6D84 - chains B and M of the 16 polymer chains in the assembly; structure by electron microscopy, 6.72 A resolution (low resolution: residue-level contacts below are approximate; hydrogen-bond / salt-bridge calls are withheld).

# Chain B
Molecule: AP-1 complex subunit beta-1
Organism: Homo sapiens
UniProt: Q10567 (AP1B1_HUMAN); residue numbers follow UniProt; this construct covers 1-584
Amino-acid sequence (586 residues; row label = number of the first residue in the row; numbers below 1 keep their minus sign (Gly-1 is residue -1)):
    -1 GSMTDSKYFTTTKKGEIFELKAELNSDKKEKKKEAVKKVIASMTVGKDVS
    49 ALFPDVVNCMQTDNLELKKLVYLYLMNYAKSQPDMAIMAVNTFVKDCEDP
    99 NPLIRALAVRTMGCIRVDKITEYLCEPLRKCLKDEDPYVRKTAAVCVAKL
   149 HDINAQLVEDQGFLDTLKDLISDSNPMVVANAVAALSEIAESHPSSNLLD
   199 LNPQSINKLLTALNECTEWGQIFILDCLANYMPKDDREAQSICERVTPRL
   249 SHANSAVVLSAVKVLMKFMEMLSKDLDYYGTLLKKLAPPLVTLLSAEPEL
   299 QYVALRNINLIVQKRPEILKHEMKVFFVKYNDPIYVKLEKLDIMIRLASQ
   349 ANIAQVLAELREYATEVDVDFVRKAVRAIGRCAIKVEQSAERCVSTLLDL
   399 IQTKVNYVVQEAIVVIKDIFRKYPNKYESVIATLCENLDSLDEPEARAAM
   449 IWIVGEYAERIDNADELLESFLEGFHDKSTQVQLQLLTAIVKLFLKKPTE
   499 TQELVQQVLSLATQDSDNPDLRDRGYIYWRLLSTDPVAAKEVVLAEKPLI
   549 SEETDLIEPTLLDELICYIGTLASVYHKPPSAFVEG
Disordered / not traced: -1 to 13, 584
Construct notes: expression tag (-1 to 0); conflict Arg359 (Lys in Q10567), Lys476 (Glu in Q10567)

# Chain M
Molecule: AP-1 complex subunit mu-1
Organism: Mus musculus
UniProt: P35585 (AP1M1_MOUSE); numbering as in UniProt (aligned over 1-423)
Amino-acid sequence (423 residues; row label = number of the first residue in the row):
     1 MSASAVYVLDLKGKVLICRNYRGDVDMSEVEHFMPILMEKEEEGMLSPIL
    51 AHGGVRFMWIKHNNLYLVATSKKNACVSLVFSFLYKVVQVFSEYFKELEE
   101 ESIRDNFVIIYELLDELMDFGYPQTTDSKILQEYITQEGHKLETGAPRPP
   151 ATVTNAVSWRSEGIKYRKNEVFLDVIEAVNLLVSANGNVLRSEIVGSIKM
   201 RVFLSGMPELRLGLNDKVLFDNTGRGKSKSVELEDVKFHQCVRLSRFEND
   251 RTISFIPPDGEFELMSYRLNTHVKPLIWIESVIEKHSHSRIEYMVKAKSQ
   301 FKRRSTANNVEIHIPVPNDADSPKFKTTVGSVKWVPENSEIVWSVKSFPG
   351 GKEYLMRAHFGLPSVEAEDKEGKPPISVKFEIPYFTTSGIQVRYLKIIEK
   401 SGYQALPWVRYITQNGDYQLRTQ
Disordered / not traced: 1, 139-145

# How chain B and chain M interact
Contacting residue pairs (153; chain B residue first):
  Lys35(B) - Val108(M)
  Ile38(B) - Phe107(M)
  Ala39(B) - Phe107(M)
  Thr42(B) - Leu16(M)
  Thr42(B) - Tyr111(M)
  Leu63(B) - Ala146(M)
  Glu64(B) - Val108(M)
  Glu64(B) - Glu112(M)
  Lys67(B) - Glu112(M)
  Leu71(B) - Tyr111(M)
  Met74(B) - Arg19(M)
  Met74(B) - Asn20(M)
  Asn75(B) - Asn20(M)
  Asn99(B) - Ala146(M)
  Asn99(B) - Arg148(M)
  Pro100(B) - Arg148(M)
  Pro100(B) - Pro149(M)
  Leu101(B) - Pro147(M)
  Leu101(B) - Pro149(M)
  Leu105(B) - Asp115(M)
  Arg108(B) - Asp115(M)
  Arg108(B) - Asp119(M)
  Cys112(B) - Tyr21(M)
  Asp134(B) - Arg148(M)
  Asp134(B) - Thr154(M)
  Pro135(B) - Thr154(M)
  Tyr136(B) - Glu116(M)
  Tyr136(B) - Pro149(M)
  Tyr136(B) - Thr154(M)
  Lys139(B) - Gln124(M)
  Lys139(B) - Thr125(M)
  Val143(B) - Asp119(M)
  Val143(B) - Phe120(M)
  Ala146(B) - Phe120(M)
  Lys147(B) - Asp119(M)
  Lys147(B) - Phe120(M)
  Asp150(B) - Arg22(M)
  Asp150(B) - Phe120(M)
  Asn173(B) - Thr154(M)
  Asn173(B) - Ala156(M)
  Met175(B) - Gln124(M)
  Met175(B) - Thr125(M)
  Met175(B) - Val153(M)
  Met175(B) - Thr154(M)
  Met175(B) - Asn155(M)
  Ala182(B) - Tyr122(M)
  Glu186(B) - Arg22(M)
  Glu186(B) - Lys73(M)
  Glu186(B) - Phe120(M)
  Glu186(B) - Tyr122(M)
  Asn212(B) - Arg243(M)
  Asn212(B) - Ser245(M)
  Glu213(B) - Ala156(M)
  Cys214(B) - Gln240(M)
  Thr215(B) - Gln124(M)
  Thr215(B) - Gln240(M)
  Glu216(B) - Lys86(M)
  Glu216(B) - Gln240(M)
  Trp217(B) - Leu79(M)
  Trp217(B) - Ser82(M)
  Trp217(B) - Phe83(M)
  Trp217(B) - Pro123(M)
  Trp217(B) - Thr126(M)
  Phe221(B) - Leu79(M)
  Phe221(B) - Tyr122(M)
  Thr245(B) - Glu248(M)
  Pro246(B) - Leu244(M)
  Pro246(B) - Ser245(M)
  Pro246(B) - Glu248(M)
  Arg247(B) - Leu244(M)
  Leu248(B) - Lys237(M)
  Ser249(B) - Val236(M)
  Ser249(B) - Lys237(M)
  Ser249(B) - Phe238(M)
  Ser249(B) - Leu244(M)
  His250(B) - Lys237(M)
  His250(B) - Phe238(M)
  His250(B) - Gln240(M)
  Ala251(B) - Phe238(M)
  Asn252(B) - Ser82(M)
  Ala254(B) - Ser78(M)
  Ala254(B) - Ser82(M)
  Val256(B) - Lys237(M)
  Leu257(B) - Ser78(M)
  Lys283(B) - Glu248(M)
  Pro286(B) - Glu234(M)
  Pro286(B) - Asp235(M)
  Pro286(B) - Arg268(M)
  Pro287(B) - Asp235(M)
  Pro287(B) - Lys237(M)
  Val289(B) - Arg268(M)
  Thr290(B) - Asp235(M)
  Thr290(B) - Lys237(M)
  Thr290(B) - Arg268(M)
  Leu291(B) - Lys237(M)
  Ser293(B) - Val195(M)
  Glu295(B) - Tyr85(M)
  Pro296(B) - Tyr85(M)
  Glu297(B) - Pro48(M)
  Glu297(B) - Ile60(M)
  Glu297(B) - Tyr85(M)
  Leu298(B) - Ser78(M)
  Leu298(B) - Phe81(M)
  Leu298(B) - Ser82(M)
  Leu298(B) - Tyr85(M)
  Tyr300(B) - Ser47(M)
  Val301(B) - Val77(M)
  Lys322(B) - Leu190(M)
  Lys322(B) - Arg191(M)
  Val323(B) - Arg191(M)
  Val323(B) - Glu193(M)
  Phe325(B) - Leu182(M)
  Phe325(B) - Leu190(M)
  Val326(B) - Leu182(M)
  Val326(B) - Arg421(M)
  Lys327(B) - Arg191(M)
  Lys327(B) - Asp417(M)
  Lys327(B) - Gln419(M)
  Tyr328(B) - Pro374(M)
  Tyr328(B) - Pro375(M)
  Tyr328(B) - Gln419(M)
  Asn329(B) - Asp417(M)
  Ile332(B) - Gly44(M)
  Tyr333(B) - Leu46(M)
  Tyr333(B) - Pro48(M)
  Glu357(B) - Leu190(M)
  Glu357(B) - Arg421(M)
  Glu360(B) - Ala185(M)
  Glu360(B) - Arg421(M)
  Tyr361(B) - Arg421(M)
  Thr363(B) - Lys373(M)
  Val365(B) - Glu371(M)
  Val365(B) - Gly372(M)
  Asp368(B) - Glu43(M)
  Gly568(B) - Cys76(M)
  Gly568(B) - Val77(M)
  Gly568(B) - Ser78(M)
  Thr569(B) - Asn74(M)
  Thr569(B) - Ala75(M)
  Thr569(B) - Val77(M)
  Leu570(B) - Arg56(M)
  Leu570(B) - Lys73(M)
  Leu570(B) - Asn74(M)
  Leu570(B) - Ala75(M)
  Leu570(B) - Val77(M)
  Ala571(B) - Asn74(M)
  Val573(B) - Ile49(M)
  Tyr574(B) - Ile49(M)
  Tyr574(B) - Arg56(M)
  Pro578(B) - Asn74(M)
  Phe581(B) - Arg56(M)
  Val582(B) - Asn74(M)
  Glu583(B) - Gly54(M)
Other interface residues (no listed pair), chain B (90 interface residues in all): Leu68, Lys78, Asn179, Ala183, Ile220, Tyr566
Other interface residues (no listed pair), chain M (85 interface residues in all): Val15, Asp24, Asp26, Gly53, Met58, Trp59, Lys61, Lys72, Ser158, Ser184, Val189, His239, Lys370

# Overview
Chain B and chain M form an interface of 90 and 85 residues respectively.
Chain B is AP-1 complex subunit beta-1 (Homo sapiens) and chain M is AP-1 complex subunit mu-1 (Mus musculus);
the structure, Structure of the cargo bound AP-1:Arf1:tetherin-Nef (L164A, L165A) dileucine mutant dimer, was
determined by electron microscopy, deposited together with 6CM9, 6D83, 6DFF and 6CRI.
